PDB entry 6MZY | electron microscopy, 3.30 A resolution | chains A4 and A5 of the 9 polymer chains in the assembly

Chain A4 (and A5):
Protein: Microcompartments protein
Source organism: Haliangium ochraceum (strain DSM 14365 / JCM 11303 / SMP-2)
Notes: chain A5 of this document is another copy of the same molecule, construct and numbering; everything in this record applies to it too
UniProtKB: D0LID5 (D0LID5_HALO1); residues 1-99 here = UniProt positions 1-99
Sequence (99 residues; each row starts with the number of its first residue):
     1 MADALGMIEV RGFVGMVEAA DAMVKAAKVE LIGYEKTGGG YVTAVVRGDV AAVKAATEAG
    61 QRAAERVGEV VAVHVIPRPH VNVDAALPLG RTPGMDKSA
Unresolved in the structure: 1, 95-99 (chain A5: 1, 94-99)
UniProt features mapped onto this chain:
  - mutagenesis: Lys28 (K28A: Forms larger hexamer patches, increases hexamer stacking), Arg78 (R78A: Forms smaller hexamer patches)

How chain A4 and chain A5 interact:
Residue-residue contacts (4; chain A4 residue first):
  Lys25(A4) - Lys25(A5)  hydrogen bond (side chain-backbone)
  Lys25(A4) - Ala26(A5)
  Arg62(A4) - Arg66(A5)
  Arg66(A4) - Arg62(A5)
Also at the interface, not in a pair above, chain A4 (4 interface residues in all): Ala26

Overview:
Chain A4 and chain A5 each contribute 4 residues to their interface, with 1 hydrogen bond. The hydrogen-bonded
pair is Lys25(A4)-Lys25(A5). Curated annotation (UniProt) lists 2 mutagenesis sites on chain A4.
Chain A4 and chain A5 are both Microcompartments protein (Haliangium ochraceum (strain DSM 14365 / JCM 11303 /
SMP-2)); the structure, Cryo-EM structure of the HO BMC shell: Icosahedral reconstruction of the compacted
subpopulation, was determined by electron microscopy together with 6MZU, 6MZV, 6MZX, 6N06, 6N07, 6N09, 6N0F
and 6N0G from the same study.
